PDB entry 8E8Y | electron microscopy, 2.50 A resolution | chains 2 and 3 of the 6 polymer chains in the assembly

[Chain 2]
Protein: Capsid protein VP2
Organism: Human poliovirus 2 strain Sabin
UniProt: Q8B3S1 (Q8B3S1_9ENTO); residues 10-271 here correspond to UniProt positions 79-340 (UniProt number = residue number + 69)
Chain sequence (262 residues; row label = number of the first residue in the row):
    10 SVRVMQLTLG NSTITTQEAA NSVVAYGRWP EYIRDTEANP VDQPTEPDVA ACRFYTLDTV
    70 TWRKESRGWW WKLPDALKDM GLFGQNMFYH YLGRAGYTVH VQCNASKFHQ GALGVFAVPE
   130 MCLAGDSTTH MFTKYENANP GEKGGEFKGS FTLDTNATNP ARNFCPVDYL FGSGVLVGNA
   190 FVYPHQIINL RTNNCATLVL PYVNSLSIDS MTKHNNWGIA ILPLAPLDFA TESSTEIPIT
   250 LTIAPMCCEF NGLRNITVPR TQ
Differences from the reference sequence: conflict Val-11 (Asp80 in Q8B3S1)

[Chain 3]
Protein: Capsid protein VP3
Organism: Human poliovirus 2 strain Sabin
UniProt: E7CRL4 (E7CRL4_9ENTO); residues 1-235 here correspond to UniProt positions 341-575 (UniProt number = residue number + 340)
Chain sequence (235 residues; numbered 1 to 235; the number before each row is that of its first residue):
     1 GLPVLNTPGS NQYLTADNYQ SPCAIPEFDV TPPIDIPGEV RNMMELAEID TMIPLNLTSQ
    61 RKNTMDMYRV ELSDTAHSDT PILCLSLSPA SDPRLAHTML GEILNYYTHW AGSLKFTFLF
   121 CGSMMATGKL LVSYAPPGAE APKSRKEAML GTHVIWDIGL QSSCTMVVPW ISNTTYRQTI
   181 NDSFTEGGYI SMFYQTRVVV PLSTPRKMDI LGFVSACNDF SVRLLRDTTH ISQEA

[Interface between chain 2 and chain 3]
Pairs across the interface - 66 pairs, chain 2 then chain 3:
  Tyr-35(2) with Gly-38(3)
  Arg-37(2) with Asp-35(3), salt bridge; Pro-37(3)
  Glu-46(2) with Ile-34(3); Asp-35(3), hydrogen bond (side chain-backbone)
  Arg-76(2) with Thr-64(3); Met-65(3)
  Lys-116(2) with Ser-123(3); Met-124(3), hydrogen bond (backbone-backbone); Met-125(3)
  Phe-117(2) with Met-125(3), hydrophobic; Leu-202(3); Ser-203(3); Thr-204(3); Pro-205(3)
  His-118(2) with Ser-123(3)
  Gln-119(2) with Cys-121(3); Gly-122(3); Ser-123(3); Pro-205(3); Lys-207(3), hydrogen bond (side chain-backbone); Met-208(3)
  Gly-120(2) with Cys-121(3)
  Ala-121(2) with Cys-121(3), hydrophobic
  Asp-177(2) with Met-65(3)
  Tyr-178(2) with Asn-63(3); Met-65(3), hydrophobic
  Leu-185(2) with Tyr-68(3); His-97(3)
  Val-186(2) with Met-65(3), hydrophobic; Tyr-68(3), hydrophobic
  Gly-187(2) with Thr-51(3); Met-52(3), hydrogen bond (backbone-backbone); Tyr-68(3), hydrogen bond (backbone-side chain)
  Asn-188(2) with Thr-51(3); His-97(3), hydrogen bond (side chain-backbone); Thr-98(3); Met-99(3), hydrogen bond (side chain-backbone)
  Phe-190(2) with Ile-49(3); Asp-50(3); Met-52(3), hydrophobic; Phe-213(3), hydrophobic
  Val-191(2) with Ile-49(3), hydrophobic
  Asn-198(2) with Phe-120(3), hydrogen bond (side chain-backbone); Cys-121(3)
  Arg-200(2) with Phe-120(3); Gly-122(3); Ser-123(3), hydrogen bond (side chain-backbone); Met-124(3); Ala-126(3), hydrogen bond (side chain-backbone); Ile-158(3); Gly-159(3), hydrogen bond (side chain-backbone)
  Thr-201(2) with Ser-162(3)
  Asn-213(2) with Ile-36(3)
  Leu-215(2) with Ile-34(3)
  Ser-216(2) with Ile-34(3)
  Pro-232(2) with Met-65(3)
  Leu-233(2) with Met-52(3), hydrophobic; Arg-69(3), hydrogen bond (backbone-side chain); Leu-211(3), hydrophobic
  Ala-234(2) with Cys-121(3), hydrophobic
  Pro-235(2) with Arg-69(3); Asp-209(3)
  Asp-237(2) with Pro-205(3)
  Ala-239(2) with Ser-203(3); Pro-205(3)
Also at the interface, not in a pair above, chain 2 (37 interface residues in all): Ile-196, Pro-210, Tyr-211, Val-212, Ser-214, Phe-238, Thr-240
Also at the interface, not in a pair above, chain 3 (39 interface residues in all): Met-67, Leu-119, Pro-201

[Summary]
The interface between chain 2 and chain 3 involves 37 residues on one side and 39 on the other; the contacts
include 12 hydrogen bonds and 1 salt bridge. Polar pairs include Arg-37(2)/Asp-35(3), Glu-46(2)/Asp-35(3) and
Gln-119(2)/Lys-207(3).
Here chain 2 is Capsid protein VP2 and chain 3 is Capsid protein VP3, both from Human poliovirus 2 strain
Sabin. Entry 8E8Y (9H2 Fab-Sabin poliovirus 2 complex) was determined by electron microscopy (same publication
as 8E8L, 8E8R, 8E8S, 8E8X and 8E8Z).
